4PJX - chains A and F of the 4 polymer chains in the assembly; structure by X-ray diffraction, 2.25 A resolution.

Chain A:
Name: Major histocompatibility complex class I-related gene protein
Source organism: Homo sapiens
Reference sequence: Q95460 (HMR1_HUMAN); residues 1-270 here correspond to UniProt positions 23-292 (UniProt number = residue number + 22)
Sequence (271 residues; each row starts with the number of its first residue; numbering starts at 0):
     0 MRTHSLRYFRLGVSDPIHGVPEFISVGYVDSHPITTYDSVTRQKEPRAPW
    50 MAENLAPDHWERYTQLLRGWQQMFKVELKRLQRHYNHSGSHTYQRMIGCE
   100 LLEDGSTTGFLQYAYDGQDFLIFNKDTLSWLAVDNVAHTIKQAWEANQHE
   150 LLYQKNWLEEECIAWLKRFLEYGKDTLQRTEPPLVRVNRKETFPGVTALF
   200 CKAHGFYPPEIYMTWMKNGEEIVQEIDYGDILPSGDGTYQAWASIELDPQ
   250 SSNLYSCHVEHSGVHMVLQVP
Disordered / not traced: 17-18, 247-252, 270
Disulfide bonds: Cys98-Cys161, Cys200-Cys256
Glycans and other covalent adducts: Acetyl 6-formylpterin (30W) linked to Lys43
Sequence notes: initiating methionine (0); engineered mutation Ser261 (Cys283 in Q95460)
Small-molecule neighbours:
  - Acetyl 6-formylpterin (30W; N-(6-formyl-4-oxo-3,4-dihydropteridin-2-yl)acetamide): Tyr7, Arg9, Thr34, Tyr62, Leu66, Trp69, Arg94, Ile96, Tyr152, Trp156
  - B3P (2-[3-(2-hydroxy-1,1-dihydroxymethyl-ethylamino)-propylamino]-2-hydroxymethyl-propane-1,3-diol): Met72, Glu76, Arg79, Arg94, Tyr112, Trp129, Ala142, Trp143, Asn146, Glu149, Gln153
Swiss-Prot annotation at these positions:
  - binding site (5-(2-oxoethylideneamino)-6-(D-ribitylamino)uracil): Arg9, Ser24, Lys43, Arg94, Tyr152, Gln153
  - binding site (5-(2-oxopropylideneamino)-6-(D-ribitylamino)uracil): Arg9, Ser24, Lys43, Arg94, Tyr152, Gln153
  - binding site (7-hydroxy-6-methyl-8-(1-D-ribityl)lumazine): Arg9, Ser24, Lys43, Arg94, Tyr152, Gln153
  - binding site (8-(9H-purin-6-yl)-2-oxa-8-azabicyclo[3.3.1]nona-3,6-diene-4,6-dicarbaldehyde): Arg9, Lys43, His58, Arg94
  - binding site (2-amino-4-oxopteridine-6-carbaldehyde): Lys43
  - binding site (pyridoxal): Lys43
  - glycosylation: Asn85 (N-linked (GlcNAc...) asparagine)

Chain F:
Name: TCR-beta
Source organism: Homo sapiens
Sequence (246 residues; row label = number of the first residue in the row; numbers below 1 keep their minus sign (His-1 is residue -1)):
    -1 HMNAGVTQTPKFQVLKTGQSMTLQCAQDMNHNSMYWYRQDPGMGLRLIYY
    49 SASEGTTDKGEVPNGYNVSRLNKREFSLRLESAAPSQTSVYFCASSAAVE
    99 GGNTIYFGEGSRLTVLEDLKNVFPPEVAVFEPSEAEISHTQKATLVCLAT
   149 GFYPDHVELSWWVNGKEVHSGVCTDPQPLKEQPALNDSRYALSSRLRVSA
   199 TFWQNPRNHFRCQVQFYGLSENDEWTQDRAKPVTQIVSAEAWGRAD
Disordered / not traced: -1 to 2, 205-206, 242-244
Disulfide bonds: Cys23-Cys91, Cys145-Cys210
Reported in the primary citation:
  - binding site for Acetyl 6-formylpterin: Glu98

Interface between chain A and chain F:
Residue-residue contacts (18; chain A residue first):
  Arg41(A) - Gly53(F)
  Arg61(A) - Tyr48(F)  hydrogen bond
  Arg61(A) - Val97(F)
  Gln64(A) - Tyr48(F)
  Gln64(A) - Ala50(F)
  Gln64(A) - Thr54(F)  hydrogen bond
  Gln64(A) - Thr55(F)
  Gln64(A) - Asp56(F)
  Leu65(A) - Val97(F)  hydrophobic
  Arg67(A) - Ser51(F)
  Arg67(A) - Thr54(F)  hydrogen bond
  Gly68(A) - Ser51(F)
  Trp69(A) - Glu98(F)
  Met72(A) - Asn30(F)
  Met72(A) - Ala96(F)  hydrophobic
  His148(A) - Gly100(F)
  Tyr152(A) - Glu98(F)  hydrogen bond
  Tyr152(A) - Gly99(F)
Also at the interface, not in a pair above, chain A (14 interface residues in all): Glu60, Gln71, Asn146, Glu149
Also at the interface, not in a pair above, chain F (14 interface residues in all): Asn101

Summary:
Chain A and chain F each contribute 14 residues to their interface; the contacts include 4 hydrogen bonds.
Among the polar pairs are Arg61(A)-Tyr48(F), Gln64(A)-Thr54(F) and Arg67(A)-Thr54(F). Bound to chain A:
compound B3P. Covalently linked Acetyl 6-formylpterin: at Lys43(A). The paper reports a binding site for
Acetyl 6-formylpterin at Glu98(F).
Here chain A is Major histocompatibility complex class I-related gene protein and chain F is TCR-beta, both
from Homo sapiens. Entry 4PJX (Structure of human MR1-Ac-6-FP in complex with human MAIT C-A11 TCR) was
determined by X-ray diffraction together with 4PJ5, 4PJ7, 4PJ8, 4PJ9, 4PJA, 4PJB and 7 further entries from
the same study.
